8BDN - chains B and C of the 4 polymer chains in the assembly; structure by X-ray diffraction, 2.76 A resolution.

Chain B:
Protein: Elongin-C
Source organism: Homo sapiens
UniProtKB: Q15369 (ELOC_HUMAN); residues 17-112 here = UniProt positions 17-112
Chain sequence (97 residues; each row starts with the number of its first residue):
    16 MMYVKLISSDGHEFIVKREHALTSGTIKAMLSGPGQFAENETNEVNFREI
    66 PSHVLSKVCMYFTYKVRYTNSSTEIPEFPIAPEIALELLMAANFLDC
Disordered / not traced: 50-55
Construct notes: initiating methionine (16)

Chain C:
Protein: von Hippel-Lindau disease tumor suppressor
Source organism: Homo sapiens
UniProtKB: P40337 (VHL_HUMAN); numbering as in UniProt (aligned over 54-213)
Chain sequence (162 residues; each row starts with the number of its first residue):
    52 GSMEAGRPRPVLRSVNSREPSQVIFCNRSPRVVLPVWLNFDGEPQPYPTL
   102 PPGTGRRIHSYRGHLWLFRDAGTHDGLLVNQTELFVPSLNVDGQPIFANI
   152 TLPVYTLKERCLQVVRSLVKPENYRRLDIVRSLYEDLEDHPNVQKDLERL
   202 TQERIAHQRMGD
Disordered / not traced: 52-61, 207-213
Construct notes: expression tag (52-53)
Modified residues: C77 (S-(dimethylarsenic)cysteine; CAS)
Curated features (UniProtKB/Swiss-Prot):
  - region: T157 to V166 (Interaction with Elongin BC complex)
  - natural variant: L63 (L63P: In PCC), R64 (R64P: In PCC), S65 (S65A: In PCC; S65L: In VHLD; S65W: In VHLD), V66 to Q73 (deletion: In VHLD), S68 (S68W: In PCC and VHLD), E70 (E70K: In VHLD), V74 (V74G: In VHLD), I75 (deletion: In VHLD), F76 (F76I: In VHLD; F76L: In VHLD; F76S: In VHLD; deletion: In VHLD), N78 (N78H: In VHLD; N78S: In VHLD; N78T: In VHLD), R79 (R79P: In VHLD), S80 (S80I: In VHLD; S80N: In PCC and VHLD; S80R: In VHLD), 64 further natural variant entries in UniProt
  - mutagenesis: Y98 (Y98N: No interaction with HIF1A. No HIF1A degradation)
Residues lining bound ligands: QFR ((2R)-3-methyl-1-[(2S,4R)-2-[(5R)-5-methyl-5-[4-(4-methyl-1,3-thiazol-5-yl)phenyl]-4H-1,2,4-oxadiazol-3-yl]-4-oxidanyl-pyrrolidin-1-yl]-2-(3-methyl-1,2-oxazol-5-yl)butan-1-one): N67, F76, P86, W88, F91, Q96, Y98, P99, L101, R107, I109, H110, S111, Y112, H115, W117

Interface between chain B and chain C:
Contacting residue pairs (34; chain B residue first):
  Y76(B) with Y156(C), hydrogen bond (side chain-backbone); T157(C); L158(C), hydrogen bond (side chain-backbone)
  K80(B) with V155(C)
  Y83(B) with V155(C)
  T84(B) with V155(C)
  S86(B) with Q132(C), hydrogen bond (backbone-side chain)
  S87(B) with Q132(C), hydrogen bond
  E89(B) with R79(C)
  I90(B) with L153(C)
  P91(B) with L153(C)
  E92(B) with P81(C); R82(C), salt bridge; L153(C); R161(C), salt bridge
  F93(B) with L158(C), hydrophobic; R161(C), hydrogen bond (backbone-side chain)
  I95(B) with R161(C); V165(C), hydrophobic
  P97(B) with L169(C), hydrophobic
  A100(B) with V165(C), hydrophobic
  L101(B) with L178(C), hydrophobic
  L103(B) with L158(C), hydrophobic; C162(C), hydrophobic
  L104(B) with K159(C); C162(C); L184(C), hydrophobic
  A107(B) with L158(C), hydrophobic; K159(C)
  N108(B) with K159(C), hydrogen bond; L184(C)
  C112(B) with T157(C); L158(C), hydrogen bond (backbone-backbone); K159(C), hydrogen bond (backbone-backbone)
Also at the interface, not in a pair above, chain B (23 interface residues in all): V73, Y79, M105
Also at the interface, not in a pair above, chain C (23 interface residues in all): S80, T152, P154, L163, V166, D179, I180

Overview:
Chain B and chain C each contribute 23 residues to their interface; the contacts include 8 hydrogen bonds and
2 salt bridges. Polar contacts include E92(B)-R82(C), E92(B)-R161(C) and Y76(B)-Y156(C). Bound to chain C:
compound QFR. From UniProt: one mutagenesis site on chain C.
Here chain B is Elongin-C and chain C is von Hippel-Lindau disease tumor suppressor, both from Homo sapiens.
Entry 8BDN (VCB in complex with compound 23) was determined by X-ray diffraction together with 8BDI, 8BDJ,
8BDL, 8BDM, 8BDO, 8BDS and 3 further entries from the same study.
